PDB entry 6ALJ | X-ray diffraction, 1.89 A resolution | chains A and B of the 4 polymer chains in the assembly

Chain A (and B):
Molecule: Aldehyde dehydrogenase 1A2
From: Homo sapiens
Notes: EC 1.2.1.36; chain B of this document is another copy of the same molecule, construct and numbering; everything in this record applies to it too
UniProtKB: O94788 (AL1A2_HUMAN); residues 26-518 here = UniProt positions 26-518
Amino-acid sequence (493 residues; row label = number of the first residue in the row):
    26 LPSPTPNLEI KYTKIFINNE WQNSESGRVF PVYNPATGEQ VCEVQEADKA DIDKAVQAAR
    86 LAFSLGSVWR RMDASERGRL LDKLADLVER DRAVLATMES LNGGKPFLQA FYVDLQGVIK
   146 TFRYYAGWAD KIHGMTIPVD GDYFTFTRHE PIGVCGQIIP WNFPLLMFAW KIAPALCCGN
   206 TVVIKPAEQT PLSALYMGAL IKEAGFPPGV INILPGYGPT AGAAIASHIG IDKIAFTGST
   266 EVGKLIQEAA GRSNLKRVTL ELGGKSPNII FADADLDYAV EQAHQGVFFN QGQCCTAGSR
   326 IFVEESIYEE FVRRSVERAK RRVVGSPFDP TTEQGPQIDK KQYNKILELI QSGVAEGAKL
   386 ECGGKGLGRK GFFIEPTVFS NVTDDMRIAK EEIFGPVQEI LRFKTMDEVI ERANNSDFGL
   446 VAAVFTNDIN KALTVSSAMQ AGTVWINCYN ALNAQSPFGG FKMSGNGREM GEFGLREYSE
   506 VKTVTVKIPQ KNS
Unresolved in the structure: 26
Glycans and other covalent adducts: N,N'-(octane-1,8-diyl)bis(2,2-dichloroacetamide) (CW2) linked to Cys-320
Ligand contacts:
  - CW2 (N,N'-(octane-1,8-diyl)bis(2,2-dichloroacetamide)): Val-138, Gly-142, Lys-145, Thr-146, Asn-187, Phe-188, Leu-191, Met-192, Trp-195, Thr-262, Glu-286, Phe-314, Gln-318, Cys-319, Thr-321, Leu-477, Asn-478, Ala-479, Phe-483, Met-495
  - NAD (nicotinamide-adenine-dinucleotide): Ile-183, Ile-184, Pro-185, Trp-186, Asn-187, Met-192, Lys-210, Pro-211, Ala-212, Glu-213, Gln-214, Tyr-242, Gly-243, Pro-244, Gly-247, Ala-248, Phe-261, Thr-262, Gly-263, Ser-264, Val-267, Leu-270, Ile-271, Glu-286, Leu-287, Lys-366, Gln-367, Lys-370, Glu-417, Phe-419
Curated features (UniProtKB/Swiss-Prot):
  - active site: Glu-286 (Proton acceptor), Cys-320 (Nucleophile)
  - binding site (NAD(+)): Ile-184 to Trp-186, Lys-210 to Glu-213, Ser-264 to Glu-266, Lys-366 to Lys-370, Glu-417
  - site: Asn-187 (Transition state stabilizer)
  - modified residue: Tyr-168 (Phosphotyrosine), Ser-351 (Phosphoserine)
  - natural variant: Gln-182 (Q182K: In DIH4), Arg-347 (R347H: In DIH4), Ala-383 (A383T: In DIH4; uncertain significance), Ser-461 (S461Y: In DIH4)
What the authors report for this chain:
  - binding site for CW2: Asn-187, Trp-195, Cys-320
  - catalytic residues: Cys-320
  - conformationally variable residues (order/disorder transition): Gly-263, Gly-288, Asn-475 to Met-495
  - self-association interface (contacts with another copy of this molecule): Ile-162 to Gly-166, Asn-475 to Met-495
  - specificity-determining residues: Val-138, Gly-142, Thr-321, Leu-477 (proposed by the authors, not directly observed)

Interface between chain A and chain B:
Residue-residue contacts (69):
  Leu-90(A) / Asn-517(B)
  Gly-91(A) / Gln-515(B)
  Gly-91(A) / Asn-517(B)  hydrogen bond (backbone-side chain)
  Arg-95(A) / Asn-517(B)
  Arg-95(A) / Ser-518(B)  hydrogen bond (side chain-backbone)
  Arg-96(A) / Gln-515(B)
  Arg-96(A) / Lys-516(B)
  Arg-96(A) / Asn-517(B)
  Asp-98(A) / Asp-165(B)
  Asp-98(A) / Gly-166(B)  hydrogen bond (side chain-backbone)
  Asp-98(A) / Lys-516(B)  salt bridge
  Ala-99(A) / Pro-163(B)
  Ser-100(A) / Asp-165(B)  hydrogen bond
  Arg-102(A) / Ser-518(B)
  Asp-155(A) / Pro-163(B)
  Ile-157(A) / Pro-163(B)
  His-158(A) / Met-160(B)
  His-158(A) / Thr-161(B)
  Gly-159(A) / Met-160(B)
  Gly-159(A) / Thr-161(B)  hydrogen bond (backbone-backbone)
  Met-160(A) / His-158(B)
  Met-160(A) / Gly-159(B)
  Met-160(A) / Met-160(B)  hydrophobic
  Met-160(A) / Thr-161(B)
  Thr-161(A) / His-158(B)
  Thr-161(A) / Gly-159(B)  hydrogen bond (side chain-backbone)
  Thr-161(A) / Met-160(B)
  Thr-161(A) / Phe-171(B)
  Thr-161(A) / Thr-172(B)  hydrogen bond (side chain-backbone)
  Pro-163(A) / Ala-99(B)
  Pro-163(A) / Asp-155(B)
  Pro-163(A) / Ile-157(B)
  Pro-163(A) / His-158(B)
  Asp-165(A) / Asp-98(B)
  Asp-165(A) / Ser-100(B)  hydrogen bond
  Gly-166(A) / Asp-98(B)  hydrogen bond (backbone-side chain)
  Phe-169(A) / Phe-171(B)  hydrophobic
  Phe-171(A) / Thr-161(B)
  Phe-171(A) / Phe-169(B)  hydrophobic
  Thr-172(A) / Thr-161(B)  hydrogen bond (backbone-side chain)
  Arg-173(A) / Asn-517(B)  hydrogen bond (side chain-backbone)
  Arg-173(A) / Ser-518(B)
  Glu-175(A) / Ser-518(B)
  Pro-176(A) / Ser-518(B)
  Asn-452(A) / Asn-452(B)
  Asn-452(A) / Asp-453(B)
  Asn-452(A) / Ile-454(B)  hydrogen bond (backbone-backbone)
  Asp-453(A) / Asn-452(B)
  Ile-454(A) / Asn-452(B)  hydrogen bond (backbone-backbone)
  Ile-454(A) / Ile-454(B)  hydrophobic
  Ile-454(A) / Ala-457(B)  hydrophobic
  Asn-455(A) / Asn-452(B)
  Ala-457(A) / Ile-454(B)  hydrophobic
  Ile-471(A) / Ile-454(B)  hydrophobic
  Asn-472(A) / Ile-454(B)
  Gln-515(A) / Gly-91(B)
  Gln-515(A) / Arg-96(B)
  Lys-516(A) / Arg-96(B)
  Lys-516(A) / Asp-98(B)  salt bridge
  Asn-517(A) / Leu-90(B)
  Asn-517(A) / Gly-91(B)  hydrogen bond (side chain-backbone)
  Asn-517(A) / Arg-95(B)
  Asn-517(A) / Arg-96(B)
  Asn-517(A) / Arg-173(B)
  Ser-518(A) / Arg-95(B)  hydrogen bond (backbone-side chain)
  Ser-518(A) / Arg-102(B)
  Ser-518(A) / Arg-173(B)
  Ser-518(A) / Glu-175(B)
  Ser-518(A) / Pro-176(B)
Other interface residues (no listed pair), chain A (42 interface residues in all): Met-97, Ala-154, Lys-156, Ile-162, Val-164, Asp-167, His-174, Thr-451
Other interface residues (no listed pair), chain B (39 interface residues in all): Ala-154, Lys-156, Ile-162, Val-164, Thr-451, Asn-455, Ile-471, Asn-472

In short:
The interface between chain A and chain B involves 42 residues on one side and 39 on the other, with 15
hydrogen bonds and 2 salt bridges. Among the polar pairs are Asp-98(A)/Lys-516(B), Gly-91(A)/Asn-517(B) and
Arg-95(A)/Ser-518(B). The paper reports the catalytic residue Cys-320(A); a binding site for CW2 at
Asn-187(A), Trp-195(A) and Cys-320(A).
Both chains are Aldehyde dehydrogenase 1A2 (Homo sapiens). Entry 6ALJ (ALDH1A2 liganded with NAD and compound
WIN18,446) was determined by X-ray diffraction, deposited together with 6B5G, 6B5H and 6B5I.
